5TC1 - chains C and D of the 10 polymer chains in the assembly; structure by electron microscopy, 3.60 A resolution.

== Chain C (and D) ==
Name: Capsid protein
From: Enterobacteria phage MS2
Notes: chain D of this document is another copy of the same molecule, construct and numbering; everything in this record applies to it too
UniProtKB: P03612 (CAPSD_BPMS2); residues 0-129 here correspond to UniProt positions 1-130 (UniProt number = residue number + 1)
Chain sequence (130 residues; each row starts with the number of its first residue; numbering starts at 0):
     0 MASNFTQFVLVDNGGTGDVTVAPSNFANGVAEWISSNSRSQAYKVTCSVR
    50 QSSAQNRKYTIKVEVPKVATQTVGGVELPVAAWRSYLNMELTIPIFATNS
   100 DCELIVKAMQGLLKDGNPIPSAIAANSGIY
Disordered / not traced: 0
What the authors report for this chain:
  - binding site for phage MS2 genome: Asn27, Thr45, Ser47, Arg49, Ser51, Ser52, Asn55, Lys57, Thr59, Lys61, Tyr129

== Chain C / chain D interface ==
Residue-residue contacts (15; chain C residue first):
  Gln6(C) - Tyr129(D)  hydrogen bond
  Pro22(C) - Ser126(D)
  Pro22(C) - Gly127(D)
  Pro22(C) - Tyr129(D)  hydrophobic
  Ser35(C) - Ala124(D)  hydrogen bond (side chain-backbone)
  Asn36(C) - Asn125(D)  hydrogen bond (backbone-side chain)
  Gly73(C) - Gln70(D)
  Gly73(C) - Thr71(D)
  Gly74(C) - Thr69(D)
  Gly74(C) - Thr71(D)
  Val75(C) - Thr69(D)
  Val75(C) - Gln70(D)
  Val75(C) - Val79(D)  hydrophobic
  Val75(C) - Ala81(D)  hydrophobic
  Leu77(C) - Ala81(D)  hydrophobic
Also at the interface, not in a pair above, chain C (12 interface residues in all): Phe4, Ala21, Ser23, Ser37
Also at the interface, not in a pair above, chain D (12 interface residues in all): Ala68, Trp82

== Summary ==
The chain C/chain D interface involves 12 residues from each chain, with 3 hydrogen bonds. Among the polar
pairs are Gln6(C)-Tyr129(D), Ser35(C)-Ala124(D) and Asn36(C)-Asn125(D). From the paper: a binding site for
phage MS2 genome at Asn27(C), Thr45(C) and Ser47(C) among others.
Chain C and chain D are both Capsid protein (Enterobacteria phage MS2); the structure, In situ structures of
the genome and genome-delivery apparatus in ssRNA bacteriophage MS2, was determined by electron microscopy.
